8DB1 - chain A; structure by X-ray diffraction, 2.72 A resolution.

Chain A:
Name: Dimethylallyltryptophan synthase 1
Organism: Fusarium fujikuroi
Notes: EC 2.5.1.-
Reference sequence: S0EH60 (DMAT1_GIBF5); numbering as in UniProt (aligned over 1-419)
Chain sequence (419 residues; each row starts with the number of its first residue):
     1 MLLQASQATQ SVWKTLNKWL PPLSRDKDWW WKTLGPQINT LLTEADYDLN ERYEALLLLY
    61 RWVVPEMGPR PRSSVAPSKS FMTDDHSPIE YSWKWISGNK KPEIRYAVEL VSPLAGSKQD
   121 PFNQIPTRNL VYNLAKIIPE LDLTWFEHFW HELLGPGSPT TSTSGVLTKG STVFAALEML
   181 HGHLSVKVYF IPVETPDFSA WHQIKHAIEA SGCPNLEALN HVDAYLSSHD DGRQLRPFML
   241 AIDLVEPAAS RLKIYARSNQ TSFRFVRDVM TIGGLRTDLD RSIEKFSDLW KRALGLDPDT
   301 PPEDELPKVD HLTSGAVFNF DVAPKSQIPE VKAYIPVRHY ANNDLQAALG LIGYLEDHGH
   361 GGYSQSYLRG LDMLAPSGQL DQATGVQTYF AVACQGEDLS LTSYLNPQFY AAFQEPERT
Unresolved in the structure: 1-10, 159-166, 214-215, 415-419
Swiss-Prot annotation at these positions:
  - binding site (L-tryptophan): Phe81, Met82, Glu90, Arg257, Tyr389
  - binding site (L-tyrosine): Phe81, Arg257, Tyr389
  - binding site ((2E)-geranyl diphosphate): Arg105, Lys187, Tyr189, Arg251, Lys253, Tyr255, Lys332, Tyr334, Tyr404
  - binding site (dimethylallyl diphosphate): Arg105, Lys187, Tyr189, Arg251, Lys253, Tyr255, Lys332, Tyr334
Ligand contacts: tryptophan (TRP): Phe81, Met82, Thr83, Glu90, Phe174, Phe238, Met239, Tyr255, Arg257, Thr313, Val317, Tyr334, Arg338, Tyr389

In short:
Chain A binds tryptophan. From UniProt: 5 L-tryptophan-binding residues, 3 L-tyrosine-binding residues, 9
(2E)-geranyl diphosphate-binding residues and 8 dimethylallyl diphosphate-binding residues.
Chain A is Dimethylallyltryptophan synthase 1 (Fusarium fujikuroi); the structure, Crystal structure of native
DMATS1 prenyltransferase, was determined by X-ray diffraction (same publication as 8DAY, 8DAZ and 8DB0).
